7WHV - chains A and B; structure by electron microscopy, 2.80 A resolution.

== Chain A ==
Name: Phospholipid-transporting ATPase DNF1
Source organism: Saccharomyces cerevisiae S288C
Notes: EC 7.6.2.1
Reference sequence: P32660 (ATC5_YEAST); residue numbers follow UniProt; this construct covers 1-1571
Amino-acid sequence (1571 residues; row label = number of the first residue in the row):
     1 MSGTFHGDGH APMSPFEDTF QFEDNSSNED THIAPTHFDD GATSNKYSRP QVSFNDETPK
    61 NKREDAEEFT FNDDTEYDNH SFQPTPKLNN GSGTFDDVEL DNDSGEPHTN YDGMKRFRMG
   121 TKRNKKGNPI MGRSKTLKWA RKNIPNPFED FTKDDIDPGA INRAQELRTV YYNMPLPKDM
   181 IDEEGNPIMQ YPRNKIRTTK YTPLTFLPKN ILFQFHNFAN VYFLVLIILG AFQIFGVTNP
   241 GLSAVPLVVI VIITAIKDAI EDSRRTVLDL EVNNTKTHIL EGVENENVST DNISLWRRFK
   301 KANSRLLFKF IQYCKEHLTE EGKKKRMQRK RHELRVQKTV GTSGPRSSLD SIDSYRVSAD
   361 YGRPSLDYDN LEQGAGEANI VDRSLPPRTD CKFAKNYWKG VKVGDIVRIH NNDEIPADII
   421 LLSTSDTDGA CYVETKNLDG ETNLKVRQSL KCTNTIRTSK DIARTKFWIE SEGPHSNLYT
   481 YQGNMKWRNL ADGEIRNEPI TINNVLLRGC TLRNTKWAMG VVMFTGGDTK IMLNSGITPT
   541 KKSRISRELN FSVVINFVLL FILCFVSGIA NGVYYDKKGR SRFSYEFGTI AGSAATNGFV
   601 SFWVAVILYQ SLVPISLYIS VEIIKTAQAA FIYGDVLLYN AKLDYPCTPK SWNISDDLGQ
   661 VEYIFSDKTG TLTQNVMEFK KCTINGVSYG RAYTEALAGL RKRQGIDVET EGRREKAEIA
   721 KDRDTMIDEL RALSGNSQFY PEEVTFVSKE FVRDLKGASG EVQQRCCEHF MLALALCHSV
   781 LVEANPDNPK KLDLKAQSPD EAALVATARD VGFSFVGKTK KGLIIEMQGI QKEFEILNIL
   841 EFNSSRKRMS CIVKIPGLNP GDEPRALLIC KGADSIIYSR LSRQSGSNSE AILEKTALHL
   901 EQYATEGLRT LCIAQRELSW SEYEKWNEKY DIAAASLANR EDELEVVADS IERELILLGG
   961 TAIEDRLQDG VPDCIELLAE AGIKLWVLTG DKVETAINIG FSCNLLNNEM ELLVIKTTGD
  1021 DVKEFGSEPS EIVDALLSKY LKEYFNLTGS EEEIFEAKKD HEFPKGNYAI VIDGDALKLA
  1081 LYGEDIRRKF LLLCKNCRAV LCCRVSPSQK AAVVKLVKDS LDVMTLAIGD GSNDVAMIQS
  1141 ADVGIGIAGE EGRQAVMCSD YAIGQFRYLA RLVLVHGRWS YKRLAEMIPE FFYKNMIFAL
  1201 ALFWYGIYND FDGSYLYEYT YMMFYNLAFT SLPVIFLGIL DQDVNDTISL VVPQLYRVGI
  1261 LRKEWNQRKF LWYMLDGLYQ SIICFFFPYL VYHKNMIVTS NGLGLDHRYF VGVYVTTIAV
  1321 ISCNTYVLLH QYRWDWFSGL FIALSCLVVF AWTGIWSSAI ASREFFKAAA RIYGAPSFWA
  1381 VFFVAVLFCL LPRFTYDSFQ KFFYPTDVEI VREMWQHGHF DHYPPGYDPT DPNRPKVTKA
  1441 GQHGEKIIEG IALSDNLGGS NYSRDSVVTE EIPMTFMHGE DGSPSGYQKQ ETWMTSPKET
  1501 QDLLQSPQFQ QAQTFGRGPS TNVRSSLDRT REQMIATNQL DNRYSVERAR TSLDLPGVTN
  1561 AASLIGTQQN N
Unresolved in the structure: 1-165, 291-378, 749-760, 1020-1033, 1438-1571
Ion coordination: Mg2+ near Asp667 (its only coordinating residue here)
Residues lining bound ligands:
  - 6PL ((4S,7R)-4-hydroxy-N,N,N-trimethyl-9-oxo-7-[(palmitoyloxy)methyl]-3,5,8-trioxa-4-phosphahexacosan-1-aminium 4-oxide), molecule 1: Pro246, Val249, Ile250, Ile253, Gln610, Ser611, Ile615, Ser616, Ile619, Ile623, Met1222, Met1223, Phe1224, Tyr1225, Asn1226, Leu1227, Ala1228, Ser1231, Leu1232, Ile1235, Phe1236, Phe1341, Leu1344, Ser1345, Cys1346, Val1348
  - 6PL, molecule 2: Ile253, Ile256, Lys257, Ile260, Arg264, Thr626, Ala629, Ala630, Tyr633, Thr648, Pro649, Trp652
  - beryllium trifluoride (BEF): Lys436, Asp439, Gly440, Asp667, Lys668, Thr669, Gly670, Thr671, Lys1110, Asp1130, Gly1131, Asn1133, Asp1134
Swiss-Prot annotation at these positions:
  - region (Involved in phosphatidylcholine substrate selection): Ile234 to Gly241, Glu586 to Ile590
  - active site: Asp667 (4-aspartylphosphate intermediate)
  - binding site (ATP): Asp667, Lys668, Thr669, Glu801, Phe842, Ser844, Lys847, Lys871, Arg909, Thr910, Thr989, Gly990, Asp991, Arg1104, Lys1110, Asn1133, Asp1134
  - binding site (Mg(2+)): Asp667, Thr669, Asp1130, Asp1134
  - binding site (a 1,2-diacyl-sn-glycero-3-phospho-L-serine): Arg1393
  - site: Ile615 (Involved in the release of the transported lipid into the cytosolic leaflet)
  - modified residue: Ser53 (Phosphoserine), Thr70 (Phosphothreonine), Ser81 (Phosphoserine), Thr85 (Phosphothreonine), Ser92 (Phosphoserine), Thr94 (Phosphothreonine), Ser104 (Phosphoserine), Thr109 (Phosphothreonine), Ser351 (Phosphoserine), Ser354 (Phosphoserine), Ser358 (Phosphoserine), Ser365 (Phosphoserine), Tyr368 (Phosphotyrosine), Ser1506 (Phosphoserine), Thr1551 (Phosphothreonine), Ser1552 (Phosphoserine), Ser1563 (Phosphoserine)
  - cross-link: Lys895 (Glycyl lysine isopeptide (Lys-Gly) (interchain with G-Cter in ubiquitin))
  - mutagenesis: Gly230 to Ala231 (Increases phosphatidylserine uptake but not phosphatidic acid or sphingomyelin uptake), Ile234 to Phe235 (Decreases phosphatidylcholine and phosphatidylethanolamine uptake), Pro240 to Gly241 (Decreases phosphatidylcholine and phosphatidylethanolamine uptake), Ser243 (S243Y: Increases phosphatidylcholine and phosphatidylserine uptake), Arg264 (R264A: Increases glucosylceramide, phosphatidylethanolamine, and phosphatidylcholine uptake), Ile545 (I545T: Decreases phosphatidylcholine and phosphatidylehtanolamine uptake), Asn550 (N550I/K/S/Y: Increases phosphatidylserine uptake; N550K/S: Does not alter phosphatidic acid or sphingomyelin uptake), Phe551 (F551L: Decreases phosphatidylcholine and phosphatidylehtanolamine uptake), Ile555 (I555L: Decreases phosphatidylcholine and phosphatidylehtanolamine uptake), Val558 (V558E: Decreases phosphatidylcholine and phosphatidylehtanolamine uptake), Phe565 (F565L: Decreases phosphatidylcholine and phosphatidylehtanolamine uptake), Gly568 (G568A: Decreases phosphatidylcholine, phosphatidylserine and phosphatidylethanolamine uptake), 22 further mutagenesis entries in UniProt

== Chain B ==
Name: Alkylphosphocholine resistance protein LEM3
Source organism: Saccharomyces cerevisiae S288C
Reference sequence: P42838 (LEM3_YEAST); residue numbers follow UniProt; this construct covers 1-414
Amino-acid sequence (414 residues; each row starts with the number of its first residue):
     1 MVNFDLGQVG EVFRRKDKGA IVSGDNPEEE EDVDASEFEE DEVKPVRTKN RRPKEDAFTQ
    61 QRLAAINPVL TPRTVLPLYL LIAVVFVIVG GCILAQNSKV DEVTIYYQDC MTNATSSWSD
   121 IPSEHWQFVF HKYKTYNTAP QWRFVDDESD DFTKQRGTCQ IRFTTPSDMK NNVYLNYVLE
   181 KFAANHRRYV LSFSEDQIRG EDASYETVHD ATGINCKPLS KNADGKIYYP CGLIANSMFN
   241 DTFPLQLTNV GDTSNNYSLT NKGINWESDK KRYKKTKYNY TQIAPPPYWE KMYPDGYNET
   301 NIPDIQDWEE FQNWMRPGAF DKITKLIRIN KNDTLPAGEY QLDIGLHWPV LEFNGKKGIY
   361 LTHGSHLGGR NPFLGIVYLI GGCICAAMAL ILLTFWLFGG RKIADASSLS WNMK
Unresolved in the structure: 1-49, 412-414
Disulfide bonds: Cys110-Cys159, Cys216-Cys231
Covalently attached groups: N-acetylglucosamine (NAG) linked to Asn240
Swiss-Prot annotation at these positions:
  - region: Gly400 to Lys414 (Required for localization to the plasma membrane)
  - modified residue: Ser36 (Phosphoserine)
  - glycosylation (N-linked (GlcNAc...) asparagine): Asn113, Asn240, Asn256, Asn279, Asn298, Asn332
  - mutagenesis: Arg51 (R51A: Increases glucosylceramide transport activity of DNF1 and DNF2, but not their phosphatidylethanolamine or phosphatidylcholine transport activity), Ala65 (A65V: Mildly reduces interaction with DNF1), Ala83 (A83T: Reduces interaction with DNF1), Cys110 (C110A: Strongly reduces interaction with DNF1. Mildly resistant to miltefosine. Decreases protein level. Normal protein level; when associated with C-159), Cys159 (C159A: Strongly reduces interaction with DNF1. Mildly resistant to miltefosine. Decreases protein level. Normal protein level; when associated with C-110), Cys216 (C216A: Decreases DNF1 activity. Reduces interaction with DNF1. Resistant to miltefosine. Sensitive to duramycin), Cys231 (C231A: Mildly decreases DNF1 activity. Reduces interaction with DNF1. Resistant to miltefosine), Ser237 (S237L: Strongly reduces interaction with DNF1), Gly375 (G375E: Reduces interaction with DNF1), Ala404 (A404V: Strongly reduces interaction with DNF1)

== Interface between chain A and chain B ==
Contacting residue pairs (221; chain A residue first):
  Thr238(A) with Thr212(B); Gly213(B)
  Asn239(A) with Thr212(B)
  Tyr574(A) with His186(B), hydrogen bond
  Gly579(A) with Phe353(B)
  Arg580(A) with Phe353(B)
  Ser581(A) with Lys181(B); Phe182(B); Ala183(B), hydrogen bond (side chain-backbone); Phe353(B)
  Ser584(A) with Tyr288(B), hydrogen bond (backbone-side chain); Glu352(B); Phe353(B)
  Tyr585(A) with Phe182(B), hydrophobic; Leu233(B); Ser237(B); Trp348(B); Pro349(B), hydrogen bond (side chain-backbone); Phe353(B), hydrophobic
  Glu586(A) with Ala183(B); His186(B); Tyr189(B)
  Phe587(A) with Leu219(B), hydrophobic; Leu233(B), hydrophobic; Asn236(B); Tyr288(B)
  Val604(A) with Arg187(B)
  Phe631(A) with Phe58(B); Thr59(B); Gln61(B)
  Tyr633(A) with Arg51(B), hydrogen bond; Pro53(B)
  Gly634(A) with Pro53(B); Thr59(B); Gln60(B)
  Asp635(A) with Gln60(B)
  Val636(A) with Arg52(B); Pro53(B); Glu55(B); Gln60(B)
  Leu637(A) with Arg62(B)
  Tyr639(A) with Asn50(B); Arg51(B); Arg52(B); Pro53(B)
  Asp644(A) with Asn50(B); Arg51(B), hydrogen bond (side chain-backbone)
  Pro646(A) with Arg51(B); Pro53(B), hydrophobic
  Arg1171(A) with Arg62(B)
  Trp1179(A) with Gln61(B)
  Arg1183(A) with Gln61(B)
  Tyr1205(A) with Asn185(B); Ala319(B), hydrogen bond (side chain-backbone); Phe320(B), hydrophobic
  Tyr1208(A) with Asn185(B), hydrogen bond (backbone-side chain); Phe320(B), hydrophobic
  Asn1209(A) with Asn185(B); His186(B), hydrogen bond (backbone-side chain)
  Asp1210(A) with His186(B), salt bridge
  Asp1212(A) with His186(B), salt bridge; Arg187(B), hydrogen bond (side chain-backbone)
  Gly1213(A) with Arg187(B)
  Ser1214(A) with Asn185(B), hydrogen bond (side chain-backbone); Arg187(B)
  Ile1239(A) with Gln61(B)
  Gln1242(A) with Gln61(B), hydrogen bond (side chain-backbone); Asn67(B)
  Asp1246(A) with Arg62(B), salt bridge
  Gln1254(A) with Leu409(B)
  Phe1285(A) with Phe320(B), hydrophobic
  Phe1287(A) with Phe373(B); Val377(B), hydrophobic
  Tyr1289(A) with Phe320(B), hydrophobic
  Leu1290(A) with Asn371(B), hydrogen bond (backbone-side chain); Phe373(B)
  Val1291(A) with Asn371(B), hydrogen bond (backbone-side chain); Phe373(B), hydrophobic; Leu374(B), hydrophobic
  Tyr1292(A) with Phe320(B), hydrophobic
  His1293(A) with Lys322(B); Asn371(B)
  Lys1294(A) with Lys322(B), hydrogen bond (backbone-side chain); Arg370(B); Asn371(B); Pro372(B)
  Asn1295(A) with Glu102(B); Thr324(B), hydrogen bond (backbone-side chain); Tyr360(B), hydrogen bond; Gly369(B); Arg370(B), hydrogen bond (side chain-backbone)
  Met1296(A) with Ala319(B); Phe320(B), hydrophobic; Lys322(B); Thr324(B)
  Ile1297(A) with Asn176(B); Thr324(B); Tyr360(B), hydrophobic; Gly368(B); Gly369(B)
  Val1298(A) with Leu367(B)
  Thr1299(A) with Trp266(B); Ser365(B); Gly368(B)
  Ser1300(A) with Tyr174(B); Ser365(B); His366(B)
  Asn1301(A) with Tyr174(B), hydrogen bond (backbone-side chain); Trp266(B)
  Gly1302(A) with Tyr174(B); Leu326(B)
  Leu1303(A) with Gly263(B); Ile264(B); Asn265(B); Trp266(B); Asn313(B); Arg316(B), hydrogen bond (backbone-side chain); Leu326(B), hydrophobic
  Gly1304(A) with Trp266(B), hydrogen bond (backbone-side chain); Arg316(B)
  Asp1306(A) with Arg316(B), salt bridge; Pro317(B); Gly318(B); Ala319(B), hydrogen bond (backbone-backbone); Thr324(B)
  His1307(A) with Arg316(B); Pro317(B)
  Arg1308(A) with Val190(B); Ala319(B)
  Val1311(A) with Ala319(B), hydrophobic; Phe320(B), hydrophobic
  Arg1333(A) with Gln61(B), hydrogen bond (side chain-backbone); Leu63(B); Ala65(B); Asn67(B); Pro68(B)
  Trp1334(A) with Ala65(B); Ile66(B), hydrogen bond (backbone-backbone); Asn67(B); Pro68(B)
  Asp1335(A) with Leu63(B); Ala64(B); Ala65(B)
  Trp1336(A) with Leu63(B); Ala64(B), hydrogen bond (backbone-backbone)
  Phe1337(A) with Leu63(B), hydrophobic
  Ile1360(A) with Arg199(B)
  Arg1363(A) with Glu195(B); Ile214(B); Arg272(B), hydrogen bond (backbone-side chain)
  Glu1364(A) with Val190(B); Phe193(B); Ile214(B)
  Phe1366(A) with Ser268(B); Lys271(B)
  Lys1367(A) with Ser268(B)
  Arg1371(A) with Trp266(B); Ser268(B), hydrogen bond; Asp269(B), salt bridge
  Pro1376(A) with His366(B); Leu367(B)
  Ser1377(A) with Leu367(B)
  Trp1379(A) with Tyr378(B)
  Ala1380(A) with Leu367(B), hydrophobic; Leu374(B), hydrophobic; Tyr378(B), hydrogen bond (backbone-side chain)
  Val1381(A) with Leu374(B), hydrophobic
  Phe1383(A) with Phe86(B); Tyr378(B)
  Val1384(A) with Val377(B); Tyr378(B)
  Leu1387(A) with Ile82(B), hydrophobic; Phe86(B), hydrophobic; Gly381(B); Cys385(B), hydrophobic
  Phe1388(A) with Val377(B); Ile380(B), hydrophobic; Gly381(B)
  Leu1391(A) with Tyr79(B), hydrophobic; Ile384(B), hydrophobic; Cys385(B), hydrophobic; Met388(B), hydrophobic
  Phe1394(A) with Leu70(B), hydrophobic; Val75(B), hydrophobic; Tyr79(B), hydrogen bond (backbone-side chain)
  Thr1395(A) with Tyr79(B), hydrogen bond (backbone-side chain); Met388(B), hydrogen bond
  Ser1398(A) with Val75(B); Tyr79(B), hydrogen bond; Leu392(B)
  Phe1399(A) with Leu392(B), hydrophobic; Phe395(B), hydrophobic
  Lys1401(A) with Leu70(B); Arg401(B), hydrogen bond (backbone-side chain)
  Phe1402(A) with Leu70(B); Thr71(B); Pro72(B); Trp396(B); Arg401(B), hydrogen bond (backbone-side chain)
  Phe1403(A) with Leu392(B); Phe395(B); Trp396(B); Gly400(B)
  Pro1405(A) with Arg401(B)
  Asp1407(A) with Ser407(B); Ser408(B), hydrogen bond
  Ile1410(A) with Ala404(B); Ala406(B); Ser407(B)
  Arg1412(A) with Asn67(B); Pro68(B), hydrogen bond (side chain-backbone); Val69(B)
  Glu1413(A) with Val69(B); Arg401(B), salt bridge; Ile403(B)
  Met1414(A) with Ala404(B)
  Trp1415(A) with Asn67(B)
  Gln1416(A) with Val69(B); Thr71(B)
  His1417(A) with Ile403(B)
  Gly1426(A) with Arg62(B)
Other interface residues (no listed pair), chain A (105 interface residues in all): Ile234, His1176, Asp1243, Asn1245, Val1252, Arg1257, Leu1305, Gln1331, Tyr1332, Ser1358, Pro1425
Other interface residues (no listed pair), chain B (105 interface residues in all): Lys54, Leu78, Ile93, Arg188, Leu191, Asp321, Ile323, Lys325, Thr362

== In short ==
The chain A/chain B interface involves 105 residues from each chain; the contacts include 36 hydrogen bonds
and 6 salt bridges. Polar pairs include Asp1210(A)-His186(B), Asp1212(A)-His186(B) and Asp1246(A)-Arg62(B).
Bound to chain A: beryllium trifluoride and compound 6PL. N-acetylglucosamine is covalently linked to
Asn240(B).
Chain A is Phospholipid-transporting ATPase DNF1 and chain B is Alkylphosphocholine resistance protein LEM3,
both from Saccharomyces cerevisiae S288C; the structure, Cryo-EM structure of Dnf1 from Saccharomyces
cerevisiae in detergent with beryllium fluoride (E2P state), was determined by electron microscopy (same
publication as 7DRX, 7DSH, 7DSI, 7F7F and 7WHW).
